Entry 7P7O (X-ray diffraction, 1.87 A resolution); this record covers chains AAA and BBB of the 3 polymer chains in the assembly.

[Chain AAA]
Molecule: Urease subunit gamma
Organism: Sporosarcina pasteurii
Notes: EC 3.5.1.5
UniProt: P41022 (URE3_SPOPA); residue numbers follow UniProt; this construct covers 1-100
Chain sequence (100 residues; row label = number of the first residue in the row):
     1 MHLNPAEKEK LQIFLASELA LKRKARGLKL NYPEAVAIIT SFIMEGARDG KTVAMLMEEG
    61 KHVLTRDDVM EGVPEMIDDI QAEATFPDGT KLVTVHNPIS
Sequence notes: variant Ala20 (Leu in P41022), Lys22 (Arg in P41022)
Modified / non-standard residues: Met1 (N-carboxymethionine; CXM)

[Chain BBB]
Molecule: Urease subunit beta
Organism: Sporosarcina pasteurii
Notes: EC 3.5.1.5
UniProt: P41021 (URE2_SPOPA); residues 5-126 here = UniProt positions 5-126
Chain sequence (122 residues; numbered 5 to 126; the number before each row is that of its first residue):
     5 NYIVPGEYRV AEGEIEINAG REKTTIRVSN TGDRPIQVGS HIHFVEVNKE LLFDRAEGIG
    65 RRLNIPSGTA ARFEPGEEME VELTELGGNR EVFGISDLTN GSVDNKELIL QRAKELGYKG
   125 VE

[How chain AAA and chain BBB interact]
Pairs across the interface (10):
  Arg66(AAA) with Tyr6(BBB), hydrogen bond
  Glu71(AAA) with Asn5(BBB); Tyr6(BBB); Ile7(BBB), hydrogen bond (side chain-backbone)
  Gly72(AAA) with Tyr6(BBB), hydrogen bond (backbone-side chain); Ile7(BBB); Pro9(BBB)
  Glu75(AAA) with Tyr6(BBB), hydrogen bond; Val8(BBB)
  Met76(AAA) with Pro9(BBB), hydrophobic
Other interface residues (no listed pair), chain AAA (6 interface residues in all): Pro74

[Overview]
The interface between chain AAA and chain BBB involves 6 residues on one side and 5 on the other; the contacts
include 4 hydrogen bonds. Polar contacts include Arg66(AAA)-Tyr6(BBB), Glu71(AAA)-Ile7(BBB) and
Gly72(AAA)-Tyr6(BBB).
Chain AAA is Urease subunit gamma and chain BBB is Urease subunit beta, both from Sporosarcina pasteurii; the
structure, X-RAY CRYSTAL STRUCTURE OF SPOROSARCINA PASTEURII UREASE INHIBITED BY THE GOLD(I)-DIPHOSPHINE
COMPOUND Au(PEt3)2Cl, was determined by X-ray diffraction (same publication as 7P7N).
